Entry 9Q92 (electron microscopy, 6.80 A resolution (low resolution: residue-level contacts below are approximate; hydrogen-bond / salt-bridge calls are withheld)); this record covers chains 4 and 5 of the 14 polymer chains in the assembly.

[Chain 4 (and 5)]
Molecule: Psp operon transcriptional activator
Organism: Escherichia coli K-12
Notes: chain 5 of this document is another copy of the same molecule, construct and numbering; everything in this record applies to it too
UniProtKB: P37344 (PSPF_ECOLI); residues 1-259 here = UniProt positions 1-259
Sequence (259 residues; row label = number of the first residue in the row):
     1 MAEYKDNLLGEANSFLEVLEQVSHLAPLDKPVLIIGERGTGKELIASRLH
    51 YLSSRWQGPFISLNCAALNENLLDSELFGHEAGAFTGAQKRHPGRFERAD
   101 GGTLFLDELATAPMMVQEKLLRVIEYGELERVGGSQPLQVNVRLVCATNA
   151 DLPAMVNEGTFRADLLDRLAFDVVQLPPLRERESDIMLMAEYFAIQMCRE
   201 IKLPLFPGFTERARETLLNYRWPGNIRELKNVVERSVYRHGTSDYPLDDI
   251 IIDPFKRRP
UniProt features mapped onto this chain:
  - binding site (ATP): G36 to E43, A99 to E108
Residues lining bound ligands:
  - ADP (adenosine-5'-diphosphate): N7, L9, E37, R38, G39, T40, G41, K42, E43, L44, I226, R227
  - aluminium fluoride (AF3): E37, R38, G39, N149
Reported in the primary citation:
  - catalytic residues: N64, D107, E108, R162, R168 (citing earlier work)

[How chain 4 and chain 5 interact]
Pairs across the interface (7):
  A66(4) - M115(5)
  A66(4) - E118(5)
  T86(4) - T86(5)
  G87(4) - F85(5)
  G87(4) - T86(5)
  Q89(4) - G83(5)
  H92(4) - G134(5)
Also at the interface, not in a pair above, chain 4 (9 interface residues in all): N64, A67, F85, P93
Also at the interface, not in a pair above, chain 5 (9 interface residues in all): A82, K119, R122

[In short]
The chain 4/chain 5 interface involves 9 residues from each chain. Chain 4 binds ADP and aluminium fluoride.
UniProt lists 18 ATP-binding residues on chain 4. From the paper: catalytic residues N64(4), D107(4) and
E108(4) among others.
Chain 4 and chain 5 are both Psp operon transcriptional activator (Escherichia coli K-12); the structure,
CryoEM structure of bacterial transcription intermediate complex mediated by activator PspF containing nifH
promoter DNA containing ..., was determined by electron microscopy (same publication as 9Q91, 9Q93, 9Q94,
9Q95, 9Q96, 9Q97 and 9Q98).
